Entry 8UAQ (X-ray diffraction, 2.80 A resolution); this record covers chain A.

# Chain A
Name: G protein-coupled receptor kinase 5
Organism: Homo sapiens
UniProtKB: P34947 (GRK5_HUMAN); residue numbers follow UniProt; this construct covers 1-590
Amino-acid sequence (598 residues; each row starts with the number of its first residue):
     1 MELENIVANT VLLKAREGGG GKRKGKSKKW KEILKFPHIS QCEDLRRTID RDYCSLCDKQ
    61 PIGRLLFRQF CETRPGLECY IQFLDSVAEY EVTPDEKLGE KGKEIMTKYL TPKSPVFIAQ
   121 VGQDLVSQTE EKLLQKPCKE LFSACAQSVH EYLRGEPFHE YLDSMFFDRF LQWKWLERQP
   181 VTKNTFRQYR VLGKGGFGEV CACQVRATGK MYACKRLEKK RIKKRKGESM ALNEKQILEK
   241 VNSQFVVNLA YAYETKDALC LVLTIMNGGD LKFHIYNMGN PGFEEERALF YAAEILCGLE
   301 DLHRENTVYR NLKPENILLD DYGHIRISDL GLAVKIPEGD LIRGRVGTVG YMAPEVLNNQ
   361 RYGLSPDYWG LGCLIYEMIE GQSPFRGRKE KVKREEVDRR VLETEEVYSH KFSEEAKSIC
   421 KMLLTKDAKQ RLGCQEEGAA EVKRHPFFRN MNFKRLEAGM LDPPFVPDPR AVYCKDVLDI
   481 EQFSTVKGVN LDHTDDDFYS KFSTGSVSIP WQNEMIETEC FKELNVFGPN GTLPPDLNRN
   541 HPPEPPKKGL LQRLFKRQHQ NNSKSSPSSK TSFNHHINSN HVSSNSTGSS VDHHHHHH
Disordered / not traced: 1-24, 475-491, 543-598
Sequence notes: engineered mutation N311 (Asp in P34947); expression tag (591-598)
Covalently attached groups: compound W3F linked to C474
Small-molecule neighbours: W3F ((3Z)-N-[(1R)-1-(4-fluorophenyl)ethyl]-3-[(4-{[(2S)-2-(furan-2-yl)-2-hydroxyacetyl]amino}-3,5-dimethyl-1H-pyrrol-2-yl)methylidene]-2-oxo-2,3-dihydro-1H-indole-5-carboxamide): R190, L192, G193, K194, G195, G196, F197, G198, E199, V200, A213, K215, R216, L217, V247, L263, T264, I265, M266, N267, L318, S328, D329, A471, V472, Y473
Swiss-Prot annotation at these positions:
  - region: G20 to I39 (Interaction with calmodulin), P546 to S565 (Sufficient for membrane localization)
  - motif: R388 to E395 (Nuclear localization signal)
  - binding site (ATP): L192 to V200, K215
  - modified residue: S484 (Phosphoserine), T485 (Phosphothreonine), S579 (Phosphoserine)
  - natural variant: Q41 (Q41L: Exerts a protective effect in heart failure and ischemia), D163 (D163E: In a lung neuroendocrine carcinoma sample)
  - mutagenesis: K215 (K215R: Failed to phosphorylate p53/TP53), R388 (R388A: Nuclear exclusion; when associated with A-389; A-391; A-393 and A-394), K389 (K389A: Nuclear exclusion; when associated with A-388; A-391; A-393 and A-394), K391 (K391A: Nuclear exclusion; when associated with A-388; A-389; A-393 and A-394), K393 (K393A: Nuclear exclusion; when associated with A-388; A-389; A-391 and A-394), R394 (R394A: Nuclear exclusion; when associated with A-388; A-389; A-391 and A-393), S484 (S484A: 15-20 fold defects in kinase activity; when associated with A-485), T485 (T485A: 15-20 fold defects in kinase activity; when associated with A-484), L550 (L550A: No detectable plasma membrane localization; when associated with A-551; A-554; and A-555), L551 (L551A: No detectable plasma membrane localization; when associated with A-550; A-554; and A-555), L554 (L554A: No detectable plasma membrane localization; when associated with A-550; A-551; and A-555), F555 (F555A: No detectable plasma membrane localization; when associated with A-550; A-551; and A-554)

# Overview
Compound W3F is covalently linked to C474. UniProt lists 10 ATP-binding residues and 12 mutagenesis sites.
Chain A is G protein-coupled receptor kinase 5 (Homo sapiens); the structure, Crystal Structure of Human G
Protein-Coupled Receptor Kinase 5 in Complex with GRL018-21, was determined by X-ray diffraction together with
8UAP from the same study.
